Entry 6DBQ (electron microscopy, 4.22 A resolution (low resolution: residue-level contacts below are approximate; hydrogen-bond / salt-bridge calls are withheld)); this record covers chains A and F of the 8 polymer chains in the assembly.

[Chain A]
Molecule: Recombination activating gene 1 - MBP chimera
From: Escherichia coli
Notes: EC 2.3.2.27
Reference sequence: chimeric construct of P0AEX9, O13033: residues -113 to 250 from P0AEX9 (MALE_ECOLI) positions 29-392 (UniProt number = residue number + 142); residues 271-1031 from O13033 positions 271-1031 (same numbers)
Sequence (1159 residues; each row starts with the number of its first residue; numbers below 1 keep their minus sign (Met-127 is residue -127)):
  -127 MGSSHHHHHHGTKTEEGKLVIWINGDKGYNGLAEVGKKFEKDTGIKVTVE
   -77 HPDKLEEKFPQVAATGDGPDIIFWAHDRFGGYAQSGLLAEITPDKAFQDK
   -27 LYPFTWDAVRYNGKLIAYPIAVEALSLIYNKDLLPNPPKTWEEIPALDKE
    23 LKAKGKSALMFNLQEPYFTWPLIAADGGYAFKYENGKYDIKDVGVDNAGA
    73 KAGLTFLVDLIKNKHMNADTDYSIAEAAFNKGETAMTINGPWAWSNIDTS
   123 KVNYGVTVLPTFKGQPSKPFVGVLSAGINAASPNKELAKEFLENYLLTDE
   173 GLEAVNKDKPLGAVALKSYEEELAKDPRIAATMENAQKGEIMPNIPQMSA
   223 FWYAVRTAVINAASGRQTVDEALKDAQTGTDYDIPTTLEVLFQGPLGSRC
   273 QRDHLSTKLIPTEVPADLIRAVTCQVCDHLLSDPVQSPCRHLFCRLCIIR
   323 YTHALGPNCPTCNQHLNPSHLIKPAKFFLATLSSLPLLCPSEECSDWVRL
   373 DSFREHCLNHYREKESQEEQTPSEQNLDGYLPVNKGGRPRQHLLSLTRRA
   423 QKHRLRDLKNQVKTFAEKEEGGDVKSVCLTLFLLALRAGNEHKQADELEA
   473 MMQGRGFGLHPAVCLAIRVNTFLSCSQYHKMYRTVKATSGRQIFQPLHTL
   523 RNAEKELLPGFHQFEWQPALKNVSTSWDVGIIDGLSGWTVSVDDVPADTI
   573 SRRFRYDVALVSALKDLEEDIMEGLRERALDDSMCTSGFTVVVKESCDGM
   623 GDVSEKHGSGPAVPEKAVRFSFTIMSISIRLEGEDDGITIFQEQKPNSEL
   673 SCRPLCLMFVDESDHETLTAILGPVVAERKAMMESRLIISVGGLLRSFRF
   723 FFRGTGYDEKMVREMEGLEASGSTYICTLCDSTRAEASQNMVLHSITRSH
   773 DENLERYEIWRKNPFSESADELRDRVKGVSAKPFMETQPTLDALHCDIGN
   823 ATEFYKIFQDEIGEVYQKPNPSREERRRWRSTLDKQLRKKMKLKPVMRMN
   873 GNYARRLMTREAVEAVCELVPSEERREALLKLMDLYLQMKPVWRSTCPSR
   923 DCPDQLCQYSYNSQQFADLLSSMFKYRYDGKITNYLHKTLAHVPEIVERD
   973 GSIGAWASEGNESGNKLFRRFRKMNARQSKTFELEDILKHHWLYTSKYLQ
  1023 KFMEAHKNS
Unresolved in the structure: -127 to 407, 1029-1031
Construct notes: initiating methionine (-127); expression tag (-126 to -114); linker (251-270)
Bound ions: Ca2+ site 1: Asp620, Asp730; Zn2+: Cys749, Cys752, His964; Ca2+ site 2: Glu984 (shared with DA36(F) of chain F)

[Chain F]
Molecule: Molecule name: Reverse strand of 12-RSS substrate DNA
Sequence (50 nucleotides; row label = number of the first residue in the row):
     1 CTGCAGGGTTTTTGTTCCAGTCTGTAGCACTGTGTAAGACAGGCCAGATC
Bound ions: Ca2+: DA36 (shared with Glu984(A) of chain A)

[Chain A / chain F interface]
Residue-residue contacts (11):
  Met622(A) - DT35(F)
  Gly623(A) - DT35(F)
  Asp624(A) - DT35(F)
  Ser626(A) - DT33(F)
  Ser626(A) - DG34(F)
  Met869(A) - DA37(F)
  Met869(A) - DG38(F)
  Arg870(A) - DA37(F)
  Met871(A) - DG38(F)
  Arg991(A) - DG34(F)
  Arg991(A) - DT35(F)
Other interface residues (no listed pair), chain A (11 interface residues in all): Lys465, Val625, Thr824
Other interface residues (no listed pair), chain F (7 interface residues in all): DC22, DT23

[Overview]
11 residues of chain A face 7 of chain F across their interface. Asp620(A) and Asp730(A) form the Ca2+ site 1.
Cys749(A), Cys752(A) and His964(A) form the Zn2+ site.
Here chain A is Recombination activating gene 1 - MBP chimera (Escherichia coli) and chain F is Molecule name:
Reverse strand of 12-RSS substrate DNA. Entry 6DBQ (Cryo-EM structure of RAG in complex with 12-RSS and 23-RSS
substrate DNAs) was determined by electron microscopy, deposited together with 6DBI, 6DBJ, 6DBL, 6DBO, 6DBR,
6DBT and 4 further entries.
